1I7X - chains A and C of the 4 polymer chains in the assembly; structure by X-ray diffraction, 3.00 A resolution.

[Chain A (and C)]
Name: Beta-catenin
Source organism: Mus musculus
Notes: fragment: armadillo domain; chain C of this document is another copy of the same molecule, construct and numbering; everything in this record applies to it too
UniProtKB: Q02248 (CTNB1_MOUSE); residue numbers follow UniProt; this construct covers 134-671
Chain sequence (538 residues; numbered 134 to 671; the number before each row is that of its first residue):
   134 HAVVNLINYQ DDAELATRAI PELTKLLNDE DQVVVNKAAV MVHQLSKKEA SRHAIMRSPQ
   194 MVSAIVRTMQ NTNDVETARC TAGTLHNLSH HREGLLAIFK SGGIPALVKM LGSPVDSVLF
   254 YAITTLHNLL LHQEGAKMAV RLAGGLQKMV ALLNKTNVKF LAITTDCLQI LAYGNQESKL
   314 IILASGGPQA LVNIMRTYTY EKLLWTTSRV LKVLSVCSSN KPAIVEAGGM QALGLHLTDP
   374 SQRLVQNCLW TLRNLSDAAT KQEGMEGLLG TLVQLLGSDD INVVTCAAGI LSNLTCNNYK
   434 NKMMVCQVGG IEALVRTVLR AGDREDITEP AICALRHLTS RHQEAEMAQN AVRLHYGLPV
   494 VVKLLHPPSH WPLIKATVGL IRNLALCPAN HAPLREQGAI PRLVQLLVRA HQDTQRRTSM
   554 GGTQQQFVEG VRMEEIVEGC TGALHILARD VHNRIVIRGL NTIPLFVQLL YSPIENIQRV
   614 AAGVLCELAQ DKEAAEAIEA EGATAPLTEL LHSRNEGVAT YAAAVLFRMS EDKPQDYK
Disordered / not traced: 134-136, 553-559, 666-671 (chain C: 550-559, 665-671)
Swiss-Prot annotation at these positions:
  - region: L156 to L178 (Interaction with BCL9)
  - modified residue: Y142 (Phosphotyrosine), S191 (Phosphoserine), S246 (Phosphoserine), Y331 (Phosphotyrosine), Y333 (Phosphotyrosine), S552 (Phosphoserine), T556 (Phosphothreonine), C619 (S-nitrosocysteine)
  - mutagenesis: S552 (S552A: Abolishes AMPK-mediated phosphorylation)

[Interface between chain A and chain C]
Residue-residue contacts - 20 pairs, chain A then chain C:
  P238(A) - D412(C)
  K242(A) - D412(C)
  R274(A) - R453(C)
  L275(A) - I414(C)
  L275(A) - R453(C)  hydrogen bond (backbone-side chain)
  L275(A) - R457(C)
  A276(A) - D412(C)
  A276(A) - R453(C)  hydrogen bond (backbone-side chain)
  G277(A) - R449(C)  hydrogen bond (backbone-side chain)
  G277(A) - R453(C)
  Q280(A) - R449(C)  hydrogen bond
  Q309(A) - K496(C)
  E310(A) - L452(C)
  E310(A) - K496(C)  salt bridge
  L313(A) - L452(C)  hydrophobic
  L313(A) - Y489(C)
  L313(A) - P492(C)  hydrophobic
  I314(A) - L452(C)  hydrophobic
  I314(A) - R453(C)
  L316(A) - Y489(C)  hydrophobic
Other interface residues (no listed pair), chain A (17 interface residues in all): N204, M271, A317, S351, S352
Other interface residues (no listed pair), chain C (18 interface residues in all): Q375, S411, A454, G455, D456, I460, H488, V493, Q530

[In short]
The interface between chain A and chain C involves 17 residues on one side and 18 on the other, with 4
hydrogen bonds and 1 salt bridge. Among the polar pairs are E310(A)-K496(C), L275(A)-R453(C) and
A276(A)-R453(C). UniProt lists one mutagenesis site on chain A.
Both chains are Beta-catenin (Mus musculus). Entry 1I7X (Beta-catenin/E-cadherin complex) was determined by
X-ray diffraction together with 1I7W from the same study.
